8GIM - chains A and E of the 6 polymer chains in the assembly; structure by X-ray diffraction, 2.63 A resolution.

Chain A:
Name: Cyclic GMP-AMP synthase
From: Mus musculus
Notes: EC 2.7.7.86; fragment: catalytic domain, residues 147-507
UniProtKB: Q8C6L5 (CGAS_MOUSE); residue numbers follow UniProt; this construct covers 147-507
Amino-acid sequence (364 residues; each row starts with the number of its first residue):
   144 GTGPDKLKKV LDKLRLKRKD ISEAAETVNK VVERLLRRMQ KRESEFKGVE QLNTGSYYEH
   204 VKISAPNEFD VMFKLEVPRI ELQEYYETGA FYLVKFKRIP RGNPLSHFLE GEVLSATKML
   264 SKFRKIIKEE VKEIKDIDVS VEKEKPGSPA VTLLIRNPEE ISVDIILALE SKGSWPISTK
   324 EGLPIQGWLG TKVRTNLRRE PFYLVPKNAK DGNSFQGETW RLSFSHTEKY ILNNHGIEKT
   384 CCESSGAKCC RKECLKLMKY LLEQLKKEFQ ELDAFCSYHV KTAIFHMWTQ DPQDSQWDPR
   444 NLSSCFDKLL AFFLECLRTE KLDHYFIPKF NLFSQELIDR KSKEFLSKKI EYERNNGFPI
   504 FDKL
Disordered / not traced: 144-147, 243-245, 507
Construct notes: expression tag (144-146)
Bound ions: Mg2+ site 1: Glu211, Asp213, Asp307 (together with ATP); Mg2+ site 2: Glu211, Asp213 (together with ATP); Zn2+: His378, Cys384, Cys385, Cys392
Ligand contacts: ATP (adenosine-5'-triphosphate): Gly198, Ser199, Glu202, Lys205, Glu211, Asp213, Asp307, Arg364, Ser368, Glu371, Lys402, Ser420, Tyr421, Lys424, His467
Swiss-Prot annotation at these positions:
  - region: Lys372 to Lys395 (DNA-binding)
  - motif: Leu154 to Leu159 (Nuclear export signal), Asp281 to Ser291 (Nuclear localization signal)
  - binding site (GTP): Thr197, Asp307, Arg364 to Glu371
  - binding site (ATP): Ser199, Glu371, Lys402, Ser420 to Lys424
  - binding site (Mg(2+)): Glu211, Asp213, Asp307
  - binding site (2',3'-cGAMP): Asp213, Gly290, Asp307, Lys350, Arg364 to Ser366
  - binding site (Zn(2+)): His378, Cys384, Cys385, Cys392
  - site: Arg241 (Arginine-anchor), Asp307, Ile308 (Cleavage)
  - modified residue: Lys156 (N6-lactoyllysine), Glu176 (PolyADP-ribosyl glutamic acid), Ser199 (Phosphoserine), Tyr201 (Phosphotyrosine), Glu272 (5-glutamyl polyglutamate), Ser291 (Phosphoserine), Glu302 (5-glutamyl glutamate), Lys372 (N6-acetyllysine), Lys382 (N6-acetyllysine), Lys402 (N6-acetyllysine), Ser420 (Phosphoserine), Lys491 (N6-methyllysine)
  - lipidation (S-palmitoyl cysteine): Cys392, Cys393, Cys459
  - cross-link (Glycyl lysine isopeptide (Lys-Gly)): Lys217 (interchain with G-Cter in SUMO), Lys271 (interchain with G-Cter in ubiquitin), Lys335 (interchain with G-Cter in SUMO), Lys372 (interchain with G-Cter in SUMO), Lys382 (interchain with G-Cter in SUMO), Lys399 (interchain with G-Cter in ubiquitin), Lys402 (interchain with G-Cter in ubiquitin), Lys409 (interchain with G-Cter in ubiquitin), Lys410 (interchain with G-Cter in ubiquitin), Lys464 (interchain with G-Cter in SUMO)
  - mutagenesis: Lys156 (K156Q: Mimics lactylation; knockin mice show higher mortality following HSV-1 infection), Asn172 (N172K: Induces alteration of the DNA-binding surface and leads to decreased synthesis of cyclic GMP-AMP (cGAMP); when associated with L-180), Glu176 (E176A: Abolished poly-ADP-ribosylation by PARP1, stimulating interferon production in knockin mice), Arg180 (R180L: Induces alteration of the DNA-binding surface and leads to decreased synthesis of cyclic GMP-AMP (cGAMP); when associated with K-182), Gly198 (G198A: Abolishes stimulation of interferon production; when associated with A-199), Ser199 (S199A: Abolishes stimulation of interferon production; when associated with A-199), Tyr201 (Y201E: Phosphomimetic mutant; reduced translocation to the nucleus following treatment with etoposide), Glu211 to Asp213 (Abolished nucleotidyltransferase activity. Does not affect nuclear localization and tethering to chromatin), Glu211 (E211A: Abolishes ability to promote type-I interferon production), Asp213 (D213A: Abolishes ability to promote type-I interferon production), Lys217 (K217R: Reduced sumoylation), Arg222 (R222E: Impaired tethering to chromatin, leading to constitutive activation in the absence of DNA), 31 further mutagenesis entries in UniProt
Reported in the primary citation:
  - mutagenesis - E211Q/D213N: abolished catalytic activity
  - Mg2+ coordination: Glu211, Asp213
  - binding site for ATP: Ser368, Glu371, Lys424
  - specificity-determining residues: His467 (proposed by the authors, not directly observed)
  - mutagenesis - R364A (33-fold), H467A: decreased catalytic activity on ATP/GTP
  - mutagenesis - H467A (2-fold): increased catalytic activity on GTP/GTP
  - specificity-determining residues: Ile309, Arg364
  - mutagenesis - R364A (10-fold): decreased catalytic activity on GTP/GTP
  - mutagenesis - R364A (4-fold): increased catalytic activity on ATP/ATP

Chain E:
Molecule: Palindromic DNA18
Sequence (18 nucleotides; row label = number of the first residue in the row):
     1 ATCTGTACAT GTACAGAT

How chain A and chain E interact:
Pairs across the interface (12; chain A residue first):
  Arg158(A) with DG16(E), salt bridge to the phosphate
  Leu159(A) with DG16(E), sugar contact
  Lys160(A) with DA17(E), phosphate contact
  Arg161(A) with DA15(E), base contact; DG16(E), hydrogen bond to the phosphate; DA17(E), hydrogen bond to the phosphate
  Arg180(A) with DA7(E), phosphate contact
  His203(A) with DC14(E), phosphate contact; DA15(E), salt bridge to the phosphate
  Cys385(A) with DC14(E), phosphate contact
  Glu386(A) with DC14(E), phosphate contact
  Lys395(A) with DA15(E), salt bridge to the phosphate
Interface residues without a listed pair, chain A (12 interface residues in all): Lys162, Ser387, Lys399

Summary:
The interface between chain A and chain E involves 12 residues on one side and 5 on the other, with 2 hydrogen
bonds and 3 salt bridges. Among the polar pairs are Arg161(A)-DG16(E), Arg161(A)-DA17(E) and
Arg158(A)-DG16(E). The paper reports a binding site for ATP at Ser368(A), Glu371(A) and Lys424(A); R364A and
H467A of chain A reduce catalytic activity on ATP/GTP.
Chain A is Cyclic GMP-AMP synthase (Mus musculus) and chain E is Palindromic DNA18; the structure, Structure
of Ternary Complex of mouse cGAS with dsDNA and Bound ATP: with 10mM Mg2+, was determined by X-ray diffraction
(same publication as 7UUX, 7UXW, 7UYQ, 7UYZ, 7UZR, 7V0W and 14 further entries).
